PDB entry 7YSU | electron microscopy, 3.20 A resolution | chains A and B of the 4 polymer chains in the assembly

Chain A:
Molecule: Klotho
Source organism: Homo sapiens
Notes: EC 3.2.1.31
Reference sequence: Q9UEF7 (KLOT_HUMAN); residue numbers follow UniProt; this construct covers 34-975
Amino-acid sequence (942 residues; numbered 34 to 975; the number before each row is that of its first residue):
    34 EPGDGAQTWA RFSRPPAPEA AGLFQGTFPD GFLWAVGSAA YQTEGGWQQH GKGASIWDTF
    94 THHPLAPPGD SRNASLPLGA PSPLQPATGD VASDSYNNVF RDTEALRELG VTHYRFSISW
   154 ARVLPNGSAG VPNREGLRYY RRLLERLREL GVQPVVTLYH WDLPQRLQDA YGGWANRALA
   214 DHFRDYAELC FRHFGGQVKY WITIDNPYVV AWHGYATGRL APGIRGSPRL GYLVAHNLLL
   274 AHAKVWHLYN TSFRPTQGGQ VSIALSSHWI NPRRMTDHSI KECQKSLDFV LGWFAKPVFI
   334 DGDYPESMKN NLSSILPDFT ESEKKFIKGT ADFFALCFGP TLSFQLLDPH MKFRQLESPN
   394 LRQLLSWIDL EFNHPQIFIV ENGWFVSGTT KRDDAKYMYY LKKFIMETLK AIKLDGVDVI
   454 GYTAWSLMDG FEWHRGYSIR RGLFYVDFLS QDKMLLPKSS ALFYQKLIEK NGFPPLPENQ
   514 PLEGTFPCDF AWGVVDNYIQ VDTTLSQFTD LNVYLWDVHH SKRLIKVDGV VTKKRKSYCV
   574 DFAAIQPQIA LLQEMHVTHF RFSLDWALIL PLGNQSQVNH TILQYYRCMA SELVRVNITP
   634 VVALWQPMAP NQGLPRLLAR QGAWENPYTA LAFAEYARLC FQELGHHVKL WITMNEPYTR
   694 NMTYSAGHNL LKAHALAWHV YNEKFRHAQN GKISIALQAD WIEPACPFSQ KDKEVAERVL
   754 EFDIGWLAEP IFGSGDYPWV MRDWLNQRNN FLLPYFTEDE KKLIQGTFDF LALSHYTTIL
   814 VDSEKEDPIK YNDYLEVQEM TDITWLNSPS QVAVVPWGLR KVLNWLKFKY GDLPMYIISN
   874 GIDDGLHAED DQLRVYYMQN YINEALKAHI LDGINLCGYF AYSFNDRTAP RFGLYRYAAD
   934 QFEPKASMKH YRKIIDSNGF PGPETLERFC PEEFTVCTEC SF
Not modelled in the structure: 98-118
Disulfide bonds: C521-C963, C572-C621, C910-C970
Ion coordination: Zn2+: D426, C739, D815
Curated features (UniProtKB/Swiss-Prot):
  - glycosylation (N-linked (GlcNAc...) asparagine): N106, N159, N283, N344, N607, N612, N694
  - natural variant: H193 (H193R: In HFTC3), F352 (F352V: In allele KL-VS), C370 (C370S: In allele KL-VS), P954 (P954L: In a colorectal cancer sample)

Chain B:
Molecule: Fibroblast growth factor 23
Source organism: Homo sapiens
Reference sequence: Q9GZV9 (FGF23_HUMAN); numbering as in UniProt (aligned over 25-203)
Amino-acid sequence (179 residues; numbered 25 to 203; the number before each row is that of its first residue):
    25 YPNASPLLGS SWGGLIHLYT ATARNSYHLQ IHKNGHVDGA PHQTIYSALM IRSEDAGFVV
    85 ITGVMSRRYL CMDFRGNIFG SHYFDPENCR FQHQTLENGY DVYHSPQYHF LVSLGRAKRA
   145 FLPGMNPPPY SQFLSRRNEI PLIHFNTPIP RQHTQSAEDD SERDPLNVLK PRARMTPAP
Disulfide bonds: C95-C113
Differences from the reference sequence: variant Q176 (Arg in Q9GZV9), Q179 (Arg in Q9GZV9)
Curated features (UniProtKB/Swiss-Prot):
  - modified residue: S180 (Phosphoserine)
  - glycosylation (O-linked (GalNAc) threonine): T171, T178
  - natural variant: S71 (S71G: In HFTC2), M96 (M96T: In HFTC2), S129 (S129F: In HFTC2), F157 (F157L: In HFTC2), Q176 (R176Q: In ADHR; this construct carries the variant), Q179 (R179Q: In ADHR; this construct carries the variant)
  - mutagenesis: T178 (T178A: Loss of glycosylation)
From the paper describing this entry:
  - mutagenesis - Y25DEL/P26DEL/N27DEL/A28DEL/S29DEL/P30DEL/L31DEL/L32DEL/G33DEL/S34DEL/S35DEL/W36DEL, R48A/R140A, M149A/N150A/P151A: decreased signaling

Interface between chain A and chain B:
Pairs across the interface - 62 pairs, chain A then chain B:
  F377(A) - D184(B)
  F377(A) - S185(B)
  F377(A) - E186(B)
  F377(A) - P189(B)  hydrophobic
  L380(A) - D184(B)
  P382(A) - D184(B)
  K385(A) - D184(B)  salt bridge
  E390(A) - D184(B)
  P392(A) - P189(B)  hydrophobic
  P392(A) - L190(B)  hydrophobic
  W417(A) - R187(B)  hydrogen bond (side chain-backbone)
  W417(A) - P189(B)
  F418(A) - R187(B)
  S420(A) - R187(B)  hydrogen bond
  K429(A) - R187(B)  hydrogen bond (side chain-backbone)
  K429(A) - D188(B)
  K429(A) - L193(B)
  Y433(A) - D188(B)  hydrogen bond
  Y433(A) - P189(B)
  Y433(A) - L190(B)  hydrogen bond (side chain-backbone)
  Y433(A) - N191(B)
  Y433(A) - V192(B)  hydrophobic
  K436(A) - L190(B)
  R693(A) - A197(B)  hydrogen bond (side chain-backbone)
  R693(A) - R198(B)
  R693(A) - M199(B)
  N694(A) - M199(B)
  D756(A) - R196(B)  salt bridge
  D756(A) - R198(B)  salt bridge
  N783(A) - P201(B)  hydrogen bond (side chain-backbone)
  I812(A) - R196(B)
  E819(A) - L193(B)
  D820(A) - L193(B)
  K823(A) - L193(B)
  K823(A) - P195(B)
  N825(A) - R198(B)
  Y827(A) - P201(B)
  L828(A) - R198(B)
  E832(A) - L193(B)
  E832(A) - K194(B)  hydrogen bond (backbone-backbone)
  E832(A) - R196(B)  salt bridge
  M833(A) - V192(B)
  M833(A) - L193(B)  hydrophobic
  T834(A) - V192(B)  hydrogen bond (backbone-backbone)
  T834(A) - K194(B)
  I836(A) - L190(B)  hydrophobic
  I836(A) - V192(B)  hydrophobic
  Q844(A) - K194(B)  hydrogen bond (backbone-side chain)
  G878(A) - I173(B)
  G878(A) - P174(B)
  L879(A) - I173(B)  hydrophobic
  H880(A) - I167(B)
  H880(A) - N170(B)
  H880(A) - I173(B)
  R924(A) - P174(B)
  R929(A) - N170(B)
  A931(A) - L166(B)
  A931(A) - F169(B)  hydrophobic
  A932(A) - V88(B)  hydrophobic
  D933(A) - R91(B)  salt bridge
  Q934(A) - L166(B)
  E936(A) - L166(B)
Also at the interface, not in a pair above, chain A (50 interface residues in all): R306, Y432, R556, M695, T696, Y697, I735, V752, F755, L785, Q831, Y930
Also at the interface, not in a pair above, chain B (32 interface residues in all): L39, M74, D79, A80, Q179, E182, P203

In short:
The interface between chain A and chain B involves 50 residues on one side and 32 on the other, with 10
hydrogen bonds and 5 salt bridges. Polar pairs include K385(A)-D184(B), D756(A)-R196(B) and D756(A)-R198(B).
Curated annotation (UniProt) lists one mutagenesis site on chain B. The paper reports that
Y25DEL/P26DEL/N27DEL/A28DEL/S29DEL/P30DEL/L31DEL/L32DEL/G33DEL/S34DEL/S35DEL/W36DEL, R48A/R140A and
M149A/N150A/P151A of chain B reduce signaling.
Here chain A is Klotho and chain B is Fibroblast growth factor 23, both from Homo sapiens. Entry 7YSU (Cryo-EM
Structure of FGF23-FGFR3c-aKlotho-HS Quaternary Complex) was determined by electron microscopy together with
7YSW and 7YSH from the same study.
